8I8R - chains B and D of the 4 polymer chains in the assembly; structure by electron microscopy, 2.93 A resolution.

# Chain B
Name: Outer membrane porin C
Source organism: Escherichia coli K-12
UniProtKB: P06996 (OMPC_ECOLI); numbering as in UniProt (aligned over 22-367)
Amino-acid sequence (346 residues; numbered 22 to 367; the number before each row is that of its first residue):
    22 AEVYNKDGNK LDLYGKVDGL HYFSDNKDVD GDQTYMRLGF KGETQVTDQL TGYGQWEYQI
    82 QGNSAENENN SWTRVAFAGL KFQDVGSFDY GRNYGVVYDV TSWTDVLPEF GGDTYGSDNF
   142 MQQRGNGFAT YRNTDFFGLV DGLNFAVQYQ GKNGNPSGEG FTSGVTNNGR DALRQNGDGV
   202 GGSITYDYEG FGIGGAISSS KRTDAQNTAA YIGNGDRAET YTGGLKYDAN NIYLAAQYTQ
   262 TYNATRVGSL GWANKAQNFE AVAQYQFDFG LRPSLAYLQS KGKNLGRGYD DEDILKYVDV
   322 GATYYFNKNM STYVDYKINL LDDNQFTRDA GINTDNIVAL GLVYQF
Not modelled in the structure: 22
Swiss-Prot annotation at these positions:
  - region: Gly-116 to Gly-133 (Loop L3)
  - binding site (Mg(2+)): Asn-340, Leu-342, Thr-355
Ligand contacts:
  - KDL ((2R,4R,5R,6R)-6-[(1R)-1,2-bis(oxidanyl)ethyl]-2-[(2R,4R,5R,6R)-6-[(1R)-1,2-bis(oxidanyl)ethyl]-2-carboxy-2-[[(2R,3S,4R,5R,6R)-5-[[(3R)-3-dodecanoyloxytetradecanoyl]amino]-6-[[(2R,3S,4R,5R,6R)-3-oxidanyl-5-[[(3R)-3-oxidanyltetradecanoyl]amino]-4-[(3R)-3-oxidanyltetradecanoyl]oxy-6-phosphonooxy-oxan-2-yl]methoxy]-3-phosphonooxy-4-[(3R)-3-tetradecanoyloxytetradecanoyl]oxy-oxan-2-yl]methoxy]-5-oxidanyl-oxan-4-yl]oxy-4,5-bis(oxidanyl)oxane-2-carboxylic acid), molecule 1: Gly-40, His-42, Phe-44, Ser-45, Lys-48, Asp-51, Val-335, Val-359, Leu-361, Gly-362, Leu-363
  - KDL, molecule 2: Phe-109, Tyr-111, Ala-150, Thr-151, Tyr-152, Val-168, Gln-169, Tyr-170, Lys-173, Asp-199, Val-201, Lys-222, Arg-238

# Chain D
Name: Intermembrane phospholipid transport system lipoprotein MlaA
Source organism: Escherichia coli K-12
UniProtKB: P76506 (MLAA_ECOLI); residues 1-234 here correspond to UniProt positions 18-251 (UniProt number = residue number + 17)
Amino-acid sequence (234 residues; each row starts with the number of its first residue):
     1 CASSGTDQQG RSDPLEGFNR TMYNFNFNVL DPYIVRPVAV AWRDYVPQPA RNGLSNFTGN
    61 LEEPAVMVNY FLQGDPYQGM VHFTRFFLNT ILGMGGFIDV AGMANPKLQR TEPHRFGSTL
   121 GHYGVGYGPY VQLPFYGSFT LRDDGGDMAD GFYPVLSWLT WPMSVGKWTL EGIETRAQLL
   181 DSDGLLRCSS DPYIMVREAY FQRHDFIANG GELKPQENPN AQAIQDDLKD IDSE
Not modelled in the structure: 1-10, 208-234
Sequence notes: engineered mutation Cys-188 (Gln205 in P76506)
Swiss-Prot annotation at these positions:
  - lipidation: Cys-1 (N-palmitoyl cysteine)
Ligand contacts: KDL ((2R,4R,5R,6R)-6-[(1R)-1,2-bis(oxidanyl)ethyl]-2-[(2R,4R,5R,6R)-6-[(1R)-1,2-bis(oxidanyl)ethyl]-2-carboxy-2-[[(2R,3S,4R,5R,6R)-5-[[(3R)-3-dodecanoyloxytetradecanoyl]amino]-6-[[(2R,3S,4R,5R,6R)-3-oxidanyl-5-[[(3R)-3-oxidanyltetradecanoyl]amino]-4-[(3R)-3-oxidanyltetradecanoyl]oxy-6-phosphonooxy-oxan-2-yl]methoxy]-3-phosphonooxy-4-[(3R)-3-tetradecanoyloxytetradecanoyl]oxy-oxan-2-yl]methoxy]-5-oxidanyl-oxan-4-yl]oxy-4,5-bis(oxidanyl)oxane-2-carboxylic acid): Phe-87, Thr-90, Ile-91, Met-94

# Interface between chain B and chain D
Contacting residue pairs (11):
  Thr-68(B) with Met-103(D)
  Gln-70(B) with Met-103(D), hydrogen bond (side chain-backbone)
  Leu-71(B) with Ala-104(D), hydrophobic
  Phe-103(B) with Ile-98(D), hydrophobic; Val-100(D), hydrophobic; Met-103(D), hydrophobic
  Val-106(B) with Ile-98(D), hydrophobic
  Phe-109(B) with Ile-91(D); Leu-92(D), hydrophobic
  Tyr-152(B) with Met-94(D), hydrophobic
  Phe-158(B) with Pro-49(D)
Other interface residues (no listed pair), chain B (10 interface residues in all): Leu-101, Leu-160
Other interface residues (no listed pair), chain D (10 interface residues in all): Pro-47, Asp-99

# Summary
Chain B and chain D each contribute 10 residues to their interface; the contacts include 1 hydrogen bond. The
hydrogen-bonded pair is Gln-70(B)/Met-103(D). One compound KDL molecule is bound between chain B and chain D.
Ligands of chain B: compound KDL.
Chain B is Outer membrane porin C and chain D is Intermembrane phospholipid transport system lipoprotein MlaA,
both from Escherichia coli K-12; the structure, Cryo-EM Structure of OmpC3-MlaA Complex in MSP2N2 Nanodiscs,
was determined by electron microscopy together with 8I8X from the same study.
